Entry 2C0O (X-ray diffraction, 2.85 A resolution); this record covers chain A.

Chain A:
Name: Tyrosine-protein kinase hck
Organism: Homo sapiens
Notes: EC 2.7.1.112; fragment: sh3-sh2-sh1, residues 80-525
UniProt: P08631 (HCK_HUMAN); residues 60-505 here correspond to UniProt positions 80-525 (UniProt number = residue number + 20)
Sequence (454 residues; row label = number of the first residue in the row):
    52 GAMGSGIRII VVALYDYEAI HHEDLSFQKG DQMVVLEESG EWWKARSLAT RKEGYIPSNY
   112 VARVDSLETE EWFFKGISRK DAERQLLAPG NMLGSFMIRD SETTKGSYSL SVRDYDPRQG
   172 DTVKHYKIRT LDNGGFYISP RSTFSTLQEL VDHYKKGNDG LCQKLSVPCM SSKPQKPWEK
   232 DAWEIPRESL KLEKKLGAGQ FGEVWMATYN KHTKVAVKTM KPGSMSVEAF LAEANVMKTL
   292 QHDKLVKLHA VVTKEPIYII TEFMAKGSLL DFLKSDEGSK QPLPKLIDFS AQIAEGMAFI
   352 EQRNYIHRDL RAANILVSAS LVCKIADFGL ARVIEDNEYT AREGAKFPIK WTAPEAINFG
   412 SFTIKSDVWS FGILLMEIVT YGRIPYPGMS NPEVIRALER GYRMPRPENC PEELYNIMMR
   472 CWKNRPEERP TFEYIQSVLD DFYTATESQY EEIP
Unresolved in the structure: 52-58, 386-398
Sequence notes: engineered mutation Glu502 (Gln522 in P08631), Glu503 (Gln523 in P08631), Ile504 (Gln524 in P08631)
Modified / non-standard residues: Tyr501 (o-phosphotyrosine; PTR)
Metal / ion sites: Ca2+ site 1: Glu464 (shared with 2 residues of chain B); Ca2+ site 2: Glu498, Tyr501 (shared with 1 residue of chain B)
Small-molecule neighbours: L2G (N-(4-{1-[4-(4-acetylpiperazin-1-yl)-trans-cyclohexyl]-4-amino-1H-pyrazolo[3,4-d]pyrimidin-3-yl}-2-methoxyphenyl)-1-methyl-1H-indole-2-carboxamide): Leu247, Gly248, Val255, Ala267, Val268, Lys269, Phe281, Ala285, Met288, Val297, Leu299, Ile310, Ile311, Thr312, Glu313, Phe314, Met315, Gly318, Ser319, Asp322, Leu367, Ala377, Asp378, Phe379, Gly380, Leu381

In short:
Ligands of chain A: compound L2G. The Ca2+ site 2 is built by Glu498 and Tyr501.
Chain A is Tyrosine-protein kinase hck (Homo sapiens); the structure, Src family kinase Hck with bound
inhibitor A-770041, was determined by X-ray diffraction together with 2C0I and 2C0T from the same study.
